Entry 9MX9 (X-ray diffraction, 2.55 A resolution); this record covers chains A and E of the 4 polymer chains in the assembly.

# Chain A
Protein: Friend leukemia integration 1 transcription factor
Source organism: Homo sapiens
Notes: fragment: DNA-binding domain (residues 259-399)
UniProt: Q01543 (FLI1_HUMAN); numbering as in UniProt (aligned over 259-399)
Chain sequence (145 residues; each row starts with the number of its first residue):
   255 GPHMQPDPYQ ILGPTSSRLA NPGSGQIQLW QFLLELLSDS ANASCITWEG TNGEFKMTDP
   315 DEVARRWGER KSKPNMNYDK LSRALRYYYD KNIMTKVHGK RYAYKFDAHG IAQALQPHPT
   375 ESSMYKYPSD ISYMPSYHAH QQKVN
Unresolved in the structure: 255-278, 372-399
Sequence notes: expression tag (255-258); engineered mutation Ala362 (Phe in Q01543)
Bound ions: Ca2+ near Asp315 (its only coordinating residue here)
Curated features (UniProtKB/Swiss-Prot):
  - DNA-binding region: Ile281 to Asp361 (ETS)
  - natural variant: Arg324 (R324W: In BDPLT21), Arg337 (R337Q: In BDPLT21; R337W: In BDPLT21), Tyr343 (Y343C: In BDPLT21), Lys345 (K345E: In BDPLT21)
From the paper describing this entry:
  - conformationally variable residues (helix shift, order/disorder transition): Ala362 to Leu369, Pro371 to Asn399
  - self-association interface (contacts with another copy of this molecule); pairs are residue here / residue on that copy: Asn329-Gln370, Asp333-Tyr341
  - mutagenesis - N329E: decreased binding to the 15-nt DNA strand (chain E)
  - mutagenesis - D333G: increased binding to the 15-nt DNA strand (chain E)

# Chain E
Molecule: 15-nt DNA strand
Sequence (15 nucleotides; each row starts with the number of its first residue):
     1 GACCGGAAGG AAGTG
Bound ions: Ca2+ near DG1 (its only coordinating residue here)

# Chain A / chain E interface
Contacting residue pairs - 16 pairs, chain A then chain E:
  Tyr332(A) - DA7(E)  hydrogen bond to the phosphate
  Arg337(A) - DG9(E)  hydrogen bond to the base
  Arg337(A) - DG10(E)  hydrogen bond to the base
  Arg337(A) - DA11(E)  base contact
  Arg340(A) - DA8(E)  salt bridge to the phosphate
  Arg340(A) - DG9(E)  hydrogen bond to the base
  Tyr341(A) - DA11(E)  hydrogen bond to the base
  Tyr341(A) - DA12(E)  base contact
  Tyr343(A) - DA8(E)  hydrogen bond to the phosphate
  Lys350(A) - DA7(E)  salt bridge to the phosphate
  Lys350(A) - DA8(E)  phosphate contact
  Lys354(A) - DA7(E)  phosphate contact
  Arg355(A) - DG6(E)  phosphate contact
  Arg355(A) - DA7(E)  phosphate contact
  Tyr356(A) - DG6(E)  hydrogen bond to the phosphate
  Tyr356(A) - DA7(E)  hydrogen bond to the phosphate
Interface residues without a listed pair, chain A (12 interface residues in all): Lys327, His352, Tyr358
Interface residues without a listed pair, chain E (9 interface residues in all): DG5, DG15

# In short
The interface between chain A and chain E involves 12 residues on one side and 9 on the other; the contacts
include 8 hydrogen bonds and 2 salt bridges. Polar pairs include Arg337(A)-DG9(E), Arg337(A)-DG10(E) and
Arg340(A)-DG9(E). From the paper: N329E of chain A reduces binding to the 15-nt DNA strand (chain E);
conformational variability at Ala362(A) and Pro371(A).
Here chain A is Friend leukemia integration 1 transcription factor (Homo sapiens) and chain E is a 15-nt DNA
strand. Entry 9MX9 (Crystal structure of the DNA binding domain of FLI1 (F362A) in complex with a DNA
containing ...) was determined by X-ray diffraction (same publication as 9CP6, 9MWY, 9MX8 and 9MXA).
